PDB entry 6T0B | electron microscopy, 2.80 A resolution | chains n and p of the 46 polymer chains in the assembly

Chain n:
Name: Cytochrome c oxidase subunit 1
Source organism: Saccharomyces cerevisiae S288c
Notes: EC 1.9.3.1
UniProt: P00401 (COX1_YEAST); residue numbers follow UniProt; this construct covers 1-534
Amino-acid sequence (534 residues; numbered 1 to 534; the number before each row is that of its first residue):
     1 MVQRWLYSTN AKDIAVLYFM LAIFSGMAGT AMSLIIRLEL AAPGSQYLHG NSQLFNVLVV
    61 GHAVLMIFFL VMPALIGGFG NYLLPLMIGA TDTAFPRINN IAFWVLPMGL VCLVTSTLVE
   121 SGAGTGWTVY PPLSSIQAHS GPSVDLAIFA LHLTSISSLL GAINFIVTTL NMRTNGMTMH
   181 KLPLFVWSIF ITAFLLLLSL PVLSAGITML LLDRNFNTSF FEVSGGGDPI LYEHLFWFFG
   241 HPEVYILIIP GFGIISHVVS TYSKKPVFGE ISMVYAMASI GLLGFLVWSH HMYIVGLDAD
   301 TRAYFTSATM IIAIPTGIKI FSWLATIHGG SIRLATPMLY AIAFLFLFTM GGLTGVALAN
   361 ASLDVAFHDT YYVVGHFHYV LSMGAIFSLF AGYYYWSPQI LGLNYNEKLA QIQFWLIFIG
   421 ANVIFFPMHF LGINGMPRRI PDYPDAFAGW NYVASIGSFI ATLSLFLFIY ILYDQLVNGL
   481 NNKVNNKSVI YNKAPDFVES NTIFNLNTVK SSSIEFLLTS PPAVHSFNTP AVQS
Covalently attached groups: covalent link His-241/Tyr-245
Bound ions: Ca2+: Glu-39, Ala-42, Gly-44; heme a Fe site 1: His-62, His-378; Cu ion: His-241, His-290, His-291; Mg2+: Asp-369 (shared with 1 residue of chain o); heme a Fe site 2 near His-376 (its only coordinating residue here)
Small-molecule neighbours:
  - heme a (HEA), molecule 1: Phe-19, Ile-23, Gly-26, Met-27, Thr-30, Ser-33, Ile-36, Arg-37, Phe-55, Val-59, Val-60, His-62, Ala-63, Met-66, Ile-67, Leu-70, Val-71, Gly-126, Trp-127, Tyr-371, Val-374, Phe-377, His-378, Leu-381, Ser-382, Ile-386, Leu-389, Phe-390, Tyr-393, Ile-417, Ile-424, Phe-425, Met-428, Arg-438, Arg-439, Ser-458, Ala-461, Leu-465, Phe-468
  - heme a (HEA), molecule 2: Trp-127, Trp-237, Val-244, Tyr-245, Ile-248, His-290, His-291, Tyr-293, Thr-309, Ile-312, Ala-313, Thr-316, Gly-317, Ile-320, Phe-321, Phe-348, Thr-349, Gly-352, Leu-353, Gly-355, Val-356, Leu-358, Ala-359, Asp-364, His-368, Asp-369, Val-373, His-376, Phe-377, Val-380, Leu-381, Arg-438
Curated features (UniProtKB/Swiss-Prot):
  - binding site (Ca(2+)): Glu-39, Ala-42, Gly-44, Pro-441
  - binding site (Fe(II)-heme a): His-62, His-378
  - binding site (Cu cation): His-241, His-290, His-291
  - binding site (O2): Tyr-245
  - binding site (Mg(2+)): His-368, Asp-369
  - binding site (heme a3): His-376
  - cross-link: His-241 to Tyr-245 (1'-histidyl-3'-tyrosine (His-Tyr))

Chain p:
Name: Cytochrome c oxidase subunit 3
Source organism: Saccharomyces cerevisiae S288c
Notes: EC 1.9.3.1
UniProt: P00420 (COX3_YEAST); numbering as in UniProt (aligned over 1-269)
Amino-acid sequence (269 residues; each row starts with the number of its first residue):
     1 MTHLERSRHQ QHPFHMVMPS PWPIVVSFAL LSLALSTALT MHGYIGNMNM VYLALFVLLT
    61 SSILWFRDIV AEATYLGDHT MAVRKGINLG FLMFVLSEVL IFAGLFWAYF HSAMSPDVTL
   121 GACWPPVGIE AVQPTELPLL NTIILLSSGA TVTYSHHALI AGNRNKALSG LLITFWLIVI
   181 FVTCQYIEYT NAAFTISDGV YGSVFYAGTG LHFLHMVMLA AMLGVNYWRM RNYHLTAGHH
   241 VGYETTIIYT HVLDVIWLFL YVVFYWWGV
Curated features (UniProtKB/Swiss-Prot):
  - natural variant: Val-263 (V263T: In strain: D273-10B/A48)

Chain n / chain p interface:
Contacting residue pairs (90; chain n residue first):
  Gln-3(n) with Pro-19(p)
  Tyr-7(n) with Pro-19(p); Ser-20(p), hydrogen bond (backbone-backbone); Pro-21(p)
  Thr-9(n) with Val-17(p), hydrogen bond (side chain-backbone); Met-18(p)
  Thr-91(n) with His-12(p), hydrogen bond; Met-16(p)
  Asp-92(n) with Met-16(p)
  Phe-95(n) with Gly-86(p); Ile-87(p), hydrophobic
  Pro-96(n) with Val-17(p), hydrophobic
  Arg-97(n) with Ser-20(p); Pro-23(p); Trp-65(p); Asp-68(p), salt bridge; Ile-69(p); Glu-72(p), salt bridge
  Asn-100(n) with Pro-23(p)
  Ile-101(n) with Pro-23(p); Val-26(p), hydrophobic; Trp-65(p), hydrophobic
  Trp-104(n) with Ile-24(p), hydrophobic; Ser-27(p), hydrogen bond (backbone-side chain)
  Val-105(n) with Ser-27(p), hydrogen bond (backbone-side chain)
  Met-108(n) with Ser-27(p); Phe-28(p), hydrophobic; Leu-31(p), hydrophobic
  Cys-112(n) with Leu-31(p), hydrophobic; Leu-35(p), hydrophobic
  Thr-115(n) with Leu-35(p)
  Gly-141(n) with His-42(p)
  Pro-142(n) with Ala-38(p); His-42(p)
  Asp-145(n) with Ala-38(p); His-42(p), salt bridge
  Leu-146(n) with Leu-35(p), hydrophobic; Ala-38(p), hydrophobic
  Phe-149(n) with Ala-34(p); Thr-37(p); Ala-38(p), hydrophobic
  Leu-153(n) with Leu-30(p), hydrophobic
  Ile-163(n) with Gly-90(p)
  Val-167(n) with Leu-89(p), hydrophobic; Gly-90(p)
  Leu-170(n) with Leu-89(p), hydrophobic
  Asn-171(n) with Phe-14(p); Ala-82(p), hydrogen bond (side chain-backbone); Gly-86(p)
  Met-172(n) with Phe-14(p), hydrophobic
  Leu-197(n) with Met-93(p); Leu-96(p), hydrophobic; Ser-97(p)
  Leu-198(n) with Leu-100(p)
  Pro-201(n) with Ser-97(p); Leu-100(p), hydrophobic; Ile-101(p)
  Val-202(n) with Leu-100(p), hydrophobic
  Ala-205(n) with Ile-101(p), hydrophobic
  Met-209(n) with Leu-105(p), hydrophobic; Ala-108(p), hydrophobic
  Asn-215(n) with Met-41(p); His-42(p)
  Phe-216(n) with Met-41(p), hydrophobic
  Asn-217(n) with Ser-197(p)
  Thr-218(n) with Ser-203(p)
  Ser-219(n) with Gly-199(p); Val-200(p); Ser-203(p), hydrogen bond (backbone-side chain)
  Phe-220(n) with Ser-203(p); Val-204(p), hydrophobic; Ala-207(p), hydrophobic
  Val-223(n) with Thr-119(p)
  Gly-225(n) with Gly-199(p); Val-200(p)
  Gly-226(n) with Asp-117(p); Thr-119(p); Val-200(p)
  Gly-227(n) with Asp-117(p)
  Asp-228(n) with His-111(p), salt bridge; Asp-117(p)
  Leu-231(n) with Ala-108(p), hydrophobic; His-111(p)
  His-234(n) with Trp-107(p)
  Leu-235(n) with Trp-107(p), hydrophobic
  Trp-288(n) with Trp-107(p), hydrophobic
  His-525(n) with Met-16(p)
  Asn-528(n) with Gln-11(p); His-12(p)
  Pro-530(n) with Gln-11(p)
Also at the interface, not in a pair above, chain n (58 interface residues in all): Leu-6, Val-111, Leu-159, Ile-166, Leu-211, Phe-238, Phe-527, Thr-529
Also at the interface, not in a pair above, chain p (55 interface residues in all): Leu-39, Tyr-44, Val-83, Lys-85, Phe-94, Gly-104, Ile-196

Summary:
58 residues of chain n face 55 of chain p across their interface, with 7 hydrogen bonds and 4 salt bridges.
Among the polar pairs are Arg-97(n)/Asp-68(p), Arg-97(n)/Glu-72(p) and Asp-145(n)/His-42(p). Bound to chain n:
heme a.
Here chain n is Cytochrome c oxidase subunit 1 and chain p is Cytochrome c oxidase subunit 3, both from
Saccharomyces cerevisiae S288c. Entry 6T0B (The III2-IV(5B)2 respiratory supercomplex from S. cerevisiae) was
determined by electron microscopy together with 6T15 from the same study.
